PDB entry 7AFK | electron microscopy, 4.90 A resolution (low resolution: residue-level contacts below are approximate; hydrogen-bond / salt-bridge calls are withheld) | chains 1 and G of the 9 polymer chains in the assembly

Chain 1:
Molecule: 16SrRNA (head domain of the 30S ribosome)
Organism: Escherichia coli
Sequence (1541 nucleotides; each row starts with the number of its first residue):
     1 AAAUUGAAGA GUUUGAUCAU GGCUCAGAUU GAACGCUGGC GGCAGGCCUA ACACAUGCAA
    61 GUCGAACGGU AACAGGAAGA AGCUUGCUUC UUUGCUGACG AGUGGCGGAC GGGUGAGUAA
   121 UGUCUGGGAA ACUGCCUGAU GGAGGGGGAU AACUACUGGA AACGGUAGCU AAUACCGCAU
   181 AACGUCGCAA GACCAAAGAG GGGGACCUUC GGGCCUCUUG CCAUCGGAUG UGCCCAGAUG
   241 GGAUUAGCUA GUAGGUGGGG UAACGGCUCA CCUAGGCGAC GAUCCCUAGC UGGUCUGAGA
   301 GGAUGACCAG CCACACUGGA ACUGAGACAC GGUCCAGACU CCUACGGGAG GCAGCAGUGG
   361 GGAAUAUUGC ACAAUGGGCG CAAGCCUGAU GCAGCCAUGC CGCGUGUAUG AAGAAGGCCU
   421 UCGGGUUGUA AAGUACUUUC AGCGGGGAGG AAGGGAGUAA AGUUAAUACC UUUGCUCAUU
   481 GACGUUACCC GCAGAAGAAG CACCGGCUAA CUCCGUGCCA GCAGCCXCGG UAAUACGGAG
   541 GGUGCAAGCG UUAAUCGGAA UUACUGGGCG UAAAGCGCAC GCAGGCGGUU UGUUAAGUCA
   601 GAUGUGAAAU CCCCGGGCUC AACCUGGGAA CUGCAUCUGA UACUGGCAAG CUUGAGUCUC
   661 GUAGAGGGGG GUAGAAUUCC AGGUGUAGCG GUGAAAUGCG UAGAGAUCUG GAGGAAUACC
   721 GGUGGCGAAG GCGGCCCCCU GGACGAAGAC UGACGCUCAG GUGCGAAAGC GUGGGGAGCA
   781 AACAGGAUUA GAUACCCUGG UAGUCCACGC CGUAAACGAU GUCGACUUGG AGGUUGUGCC
   841 CUUGAGGCGU GGCUUCCGGA GCUAACGCGU UAAGUCGACC GCCUGGGGAG UACGGCCGCA
   901 AGGUUAAAAC UCAAAUGAAU UGACGGGGGC CCGCACAAGC GGUGGAGCAU GUGGUUUAAU
   961 UCGAUGXAAC GCGAAGAACC UUACCUGGUC UUGACAUCCA CGGAAGUUUU CAGAGAUGAG
  1021 AAUGUGCCUU CGGGAACCGU GAGACAGGUG CUGCAUGGCU GUCGUCAGCU CGUGUUGUGA
  1081 AAUGUUGGGU UAAGUCCCGC AACGAGCGCA ACCCUUAUCC UUUGUUGCCA GCGGUCCGGC
  1141 CGGGAACUCA AAGGAGACUG CCAGUGAUAA ACUGGAGGAA GGUGGGGAUG ACGUCAAGUC
  1201 AUCAUGGCCC UUACGACCAG GGCUACACAC GUGCUACAAU GGCGCAUACA AAGAGAAGCG
  1261 ACCUCGCGAG AGCAAGCGGA CCUCAUAAAG UGCGUCGUAG UCCGGAUUGG AGUCUGCAAC
  1321 UCGACUCCAU GAAGUCGGAA UCGCUAGUAA UCGUGGAUCA GAAUGCCACG GUGAAUACGU
  1381 UCCCGGCCUU GUACACACCG CCCGUXACAC CAUGGGAGUG GGUUGCAAAA GAAGUAGGUA
  1441 GCUUAACCUU CGGGAGGGCG CUUACCACUU UGUGAUUCAU GACUGGGGUG AAGUCGUAAC
  1501 AAGGUAACCG UAGGGGAACC UGCGGUUGGA UCACCUCCUU A
Unresolved in the structure: 1-930, 1387-1541
Modified residues: PSU (pseudouridine-5'-monophosphate) at position 516, G7M (N7-methyl-guanosine-5'-monophosphate) at position 527, 2MG (2N-methylguanosine-5'-monophosphate) at position 966, 5MC (5-methylcytidine-5'-monophosphate) at position 967, 2MG (2N-methylguanosine-5'-monophosphate) at position 1207, 4OC (4n,o2'-methylcytidine-5'-monophosphate) at position 1401, 5MC (5-methylcytidine-5'-monophosphate) at position 1406, UR3 (3-methyluridine-5'-monophoshate) at position 1497, 2MG (2N-methylguanosine-5'-monophosphate) at position 1515, MA6 (6N-dimethyladenosine-5'-monophoshate) at position 1517, MA6 (6N-dimethyladenosine-5'-monophoshate) at position 1518
Ion coordination: Mg2+ site 1: U952, G953; Mg2+ site 2: U965, G1198, U1199; Mg2+ site 3 near C980 (its only coordinating residue here); Mg2+ site 4 near C1051 (its only coordinating residue here); Mg2+ site 5: U1065, C1109, A1110; Mg2+ site 6 near G1068 (its only coordinating residue here); Mg2+ site 7 near G1198 (its only coordinating residue here); Mg2+ site 8 near U1224 (its only coordinating residue here); Mg2+ site 9: G1242, C1303

Chain G:
Molecule: 30S ribosomal protein S7
Organism: Escherichia coli
Reference sequence: A0A5Q2GFB5 (A0A5Q2GFB5_ECOLX); residues 1-179 here = UniProt positions 1-179
Amino-acid sequence (179 residues; each row starts with the number of its first residue):
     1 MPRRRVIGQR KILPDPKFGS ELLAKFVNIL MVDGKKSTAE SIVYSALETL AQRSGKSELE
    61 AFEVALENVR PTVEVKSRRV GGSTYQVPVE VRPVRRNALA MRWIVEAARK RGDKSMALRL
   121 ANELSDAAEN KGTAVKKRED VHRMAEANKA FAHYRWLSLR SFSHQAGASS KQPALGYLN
Unresolved in the structure: 1, 153-179

How chain 1 and chain G interact:
Contacting residue pairs (76; chain 1 residue first):
  C932(1) - Arg3(G)
  C932(1) - Arg4(G)
  G933(1) - Arg3(G)
  G933(1) - Arg4(G)
  A935(1) - Pro2(G)
  A935(1) - Arg3(G)
  C936(1) - Pro2(G)
  A937(1) - Pro2(G)
  A937(1) - Lys76(G)
  A938(1) - Lys76(G)
  A938(1) - Arg95(G)
  G939(1) - Arg95(G)
  G939(1) - Arg102(G)
  C940(1) - Arg102(G)
  A1093(1) - Arg4(G)
  A1239(1) - Lys114(G)
  A1239(1) - Arg119(G)
  U1240(1) - Leu30(G)
  U1240(1) - Lys35(G)
  U1240(1) - Thr38(G)
  U1240(1) - Ile42(G)
  U1240(1) - Arg109(G)
  U1240(1) - Ser115(G)
  U1240(1) - Met116(G)
  U1240(1) - Arg119(G)
  G1241(1) - Lys35(G)
  G1290(1) - Ser37(G)
  U1291(1) - Ser37(G)
  U1291(1) - Thr38(G)
  G1297(1) - Ser115(G)
  U1298(1) - Lys114(G)
  U1345(1) - Ile7(G)
  A1346(1) - Arg10(G)
  A1349(1) - Asp33(G)
  A1350(1) - Asp33(G)
  U1351(1) - Asp33(G)
  U1372(1) - Asp33(G)
  U1372(1) - Gly34(G)
  G1373(1) - Met31(G)
  G1373(1) - Asp33(G)
  G1373(1) - Gly34(G)
  G1373(1) - Lys36(G)
  A1374(1) - Asn28(G)
  A1374(1) - Met31(G)
  A1374(1) - Lys36(G)
  A1375(1) - Gln9(G)
  A1375(1) - Arg10(G)
  A1375(1) - Lys25(G)
  A1375(1) - Asn28(G)
  A1375(1) - Ile29(G)
  A1375(1) - Arg102(G)
  U1376(1) - Gly8(G)
  U1376(1) - Gln9(G)
  U1376(1) - Arg10(G)
  U1376(1) - Lys25(G)
  U1376(1) - Arg95(G)
  U1376(1) - Ala98(G)
  U1376(1) - Arg102(G)
  A1377(1) - Pro2(G)
  A1377(1) - Val6(G)
  A1377(1) - Ile7(G)
  A1377(1) - Gly8(G)
  A1377(1) - Arg95(G)
  C1378(1) - Val6(G)
  C1378(1) - Lys76(G)
  C1378(1) - Arg92(G)
  G1379(1) - Pro2(G)
  G1379(1) - Val6(G)
  U1380(1) - Pro2(G)
  U1380(1) - Arg3(G)
  U1381(1) - Arg78(G)
  U1381(1) - Arg79(G)
  U1381(1) - Val80(G)
  C1382(1) - Arg79(G)
  C1383(1) - Arg3(G)
  C1383(1) - Arg79(G)
Other interface residues (no listed pair), chain 1 (35 interface residues in all): C1384, G1385
Other interface residues (no listed pair), chain G (36 interface residues in all): Val32, Ala39, Gly81

Overview:
Chain 1 and chain G form an interface of 35 and 36 residues respectively. U952(1) and G953(1) coordinate Mg2+
site 1. U965(1), G1198(1) and U1199(1) form the Mg2+ site 2.
Chain 1 is 16SrRNA (head domain of the 30S ribosome) and chain G is 30S ribosomal protein S7, both from
Escherichia coli; the structure, Bacterial 30S ribosomal subunit assembly complex state D (head domain), was
determined by electron microscopy together with 7AF3, 7AF5, 7AF8, 7AFA, 7AFD, 7AFH and 17 further entries from
the same study.
